8HPJ - chains B and C of the 3 polymer chains in the assembly; structure by X-ray diffraction, 3.30 A resolution.

# Chain B
Protein: Fv fragment Heavy chain
Source organism: Mus musculus
Chain sequence (138 residues; row label = number of the first residue in the row):
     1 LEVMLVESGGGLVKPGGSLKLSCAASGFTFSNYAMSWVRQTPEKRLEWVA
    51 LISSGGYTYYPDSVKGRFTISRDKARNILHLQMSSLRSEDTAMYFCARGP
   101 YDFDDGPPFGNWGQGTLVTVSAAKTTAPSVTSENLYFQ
Not modelled in the structure: 124-138
Disulfides: Cys23-Cys96

# Chain C
Protein: Fv fragment Light chain
Source organism: Mus musculus
Chain sequence (117 residues; each row starts with the number of its first residue):
     1 ELDIVLTQSQKFMSTSVGDRVSVTCKASQNVGTNVAWYQQKPGQSPKALI
    51 YSASYRYSGVPDRFTGSGSGTDFTLTISNVQSEDLAEYFCQQYNSYPLTF
   101 GAGTKLELKTSENLYFQ
Not modelled in the structure: 111-117
Disulfides: Cys25-Cys90

# Interface between chain B and chain C
Contacting residue pairs - 28 pairs, chain B then chain C:
  Gln40(B) with Gln40(C), hydrogen bond
  Lys44(B) with Glu87(C), salt bridge; Phe89(C)
  Leu46(B) with Phe89(C), hydrophobic; Phe100(C)
  Trp48(B) with Tyr96(C), hydrophobic; Pro97(C), hydrophobic; Leu98(C)
  Leu51(B) with Tyr96(C)
  Tyr59(B) with Tyr96(C)
  Phe95(B) with Ser45(C)
  Asp105(B) with Tyr51(C)
  Gly106(B) with Tyr93(C)
  Pro107(B) with Ala36(C), hydrophobic; Tyr38(C); Tyr51(C); Tyr57(C)
  Pro108(B) with Gln91(C); Tyr93(C), hydrophobic; Leu98(C), hydrophobic
  Phe109(B) with Tyr38(C), hydrogen bond (backbone-side chain); Gln91(C); Phe100(C), hydrophobic
  Gly110(B) with Ala48(C); Tyr57(C)
  Trp112(B) with Tyr38(C); Pro46(C)
  Gly113(B) with Ser45(C), hydrogen bond (backbone-side chain)
Interface residues without a listed pair, chain B (18 interface residues in all): Val38, Pro61, Gln114
Interface residues without a listed pair, chain C (18 interface residues in all): Ser52, Ala102

# Overview
The chain B/chain C interface involves 18 residues from each chain; the contacts include 3 hydrogen bonds and
1 salt bridge. Among the polar pairs are Lys44(B)-Glu87(C), Gln40(B)-Gln40(C) and Phe109(B)-Tyr38(C).
Here chain B is Fv fragment Heavy chain and chain C is Fv fragment Light chain, both from Mus musculus. Entry
8HPJ (Crystal structure of the bacterial oxalate transporter OxlT in a ligand-free outward-facing form) was
determined by X-ray diffraction (same publication as 8HPK).
